4BMT - chains A and B; structure by X-ray diffraction, 2.10 A resolution.

Chain A (and B):
Molecule: Ribonucleoside-diphosphate reductase subunit beta
Source organism: Bacillus cereus
Notes: EC 1.17.4.1; chain B of this document is another copy of the same molecule, construct and numbering; everything in this record applies to it too
UniProt: Q81G55 (Q81G55_BACCR); residue numbers follow UniProt; this construct covers 1-322
Sequence (322 residues; row label = number of the first residue in the row):
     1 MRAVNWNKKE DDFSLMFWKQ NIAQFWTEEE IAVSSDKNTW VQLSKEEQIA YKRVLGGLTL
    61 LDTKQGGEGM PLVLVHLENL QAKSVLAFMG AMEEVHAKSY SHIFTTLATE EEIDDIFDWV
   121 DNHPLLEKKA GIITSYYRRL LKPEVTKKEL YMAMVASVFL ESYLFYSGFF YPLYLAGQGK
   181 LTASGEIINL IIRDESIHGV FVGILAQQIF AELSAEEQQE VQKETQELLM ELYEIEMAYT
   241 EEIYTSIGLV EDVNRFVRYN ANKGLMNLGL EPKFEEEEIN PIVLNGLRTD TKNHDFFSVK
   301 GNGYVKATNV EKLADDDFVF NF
Disordered / not traced: 288-322
Ion coordination: Fe2+ site 1: Asp-62, Glu-93, His-96, Glu-195; Fe2+ site 2: Glu-93, Glu-161, Glu-195, His-198

Interface between chain A and chain B:
Pairs across the interface (87):
  Met-1(A) / Leu-60(B)
  Met-1(A) / Lys-64(B)
  Met-1(A) / Asp-121(B)  hydrogen bond (backbone-side chain)
  Met-1(A) / Glu-127(B)  hydrogen bond (backbone-side chain)
  Met-1(A) / Ala-130(B)  hydrophobic
  Met-1(A) / Gly-131(B)
  Arg-2(A) / Leu-60(B)
  Arg-2(A) / Thr-63(B)
  Arg-2(A) / Asp-121(B)  hydrogen bond (backbone-side chain)
  Ala-3(A) / Thr-59(B)
  Ala-3(A) / Leu-60(B)
  Ala-3(A) / Thr-63(B)
  Ala-3(A) / Phe-117(B)
  Val-4(A) / Thr-59(B)
  Val-4(A) / Thr-63(B)  hydrogen bond (backbone-side chain)
  Val-4(A) / Ala-97(B)  hydrophobic
  Val-4(A) / Phe-117(B)
  Asn-5(A) / Ile-113(B)
  Asn-5(A) / Phe-117(B)
  Trp-6(A) / Lys-98(B)
  Trp-6(A) / Ser-101(B)  hydrogen bond (backbone-side chain)
  Asn-7(A) / Ser-101(B)
  Asn-7(A) / Thr-105(B)
  Lys-8(A) / Asp-114(B)  salt bridge
  Trp-18(A) / Glu-94(B)
  Trp-18(A) / Val-95(B)
  Trp-18(A) / Lys-98(B)
  Ile-22(A) / Thr-27(B)
  Phe-25(A) / Phe-25(B)  hydrophobic
  Thr-27(A) / Ile-22(B)
  Thr-59(A) / Ala-3(B)
  Thr-59(A) / Val-4(B)
  Leu-60(A) / Met-1(B)
  Leu-60(A) / Arg-2(B)
  Leu-60(A) / Ala-3(B)
  Thr-63(A) / Arg-2(B)
  Thr-63(A) / Ala-3(B)
  Thr-63(A) / Val-4(B)  hydrogen bond (side chain-backbone)
  Gly-66(A) / Leu-74(B)
  Gly-67(A) / Leu-74(B)
  Gly-67(A) / Val-75(B)
  Pro-71(A) / Pro-71(B)  hydrophobic
  Pro-71(A) / Leu-74(B)  hydrophobic
  Pro-71(A) / Val-75(B)  hydrophobic
  Leu-74(A) / Gly-66(B)
  Leu-74(A) / Gly-67(B)
  Leu-74(A) / Pro-71(B)  hydrophobic
  Val-75(A) / Gly-67(B)
  Lys-83(A) / Gly-67(B)
  Ser-84(A) / Glu-94(B)  hydrogen bond
  Ala-87(A) / Ala-91(B)
  Ala-87(A) / Glu-94(B)
  Phe-88(A) / Ala-91(B)  hydrophobic
  Ala-91(A) / Ala-87(B)
  Ala-91(A) / Phe-88(B)  hydrophobic
  Ala-91(A) / Ala-91(B)  hydrophobic
  Glu-94(A) / Trp-18(B)
  Glu-94(A) / Ser-84(B)  hydrogen bond
  Glu-94(A) / Ala-87(B)
  Val-95(A) / Trp-18(B)
  Ala-97(A) / Val-4(B)  hydrophobic
  Lys-98(A) / Trp-6(B)
  Lys-98(A) / Leu-15(B)
  Lys-98(A) / Trp-18(B)
  Ser-101(A) / Trp-6(B)  hydrogen bond (side chain-backbone)
  Ser-101(A) / Asn-7(B)
  Thr-105(A) / Asn-7(B)  hydrogen bond
  Ile-113(A) / Asn-5(B)
  Ile-113(A) / Asn-7(B)
  Asp-114(A) / Lys-8(B)
  Phe-117(A) / Ala-3(B)
  Phe-117(A) / Val-4(B)
  Phe-117(A) / Asn-5(B)
  Val-120(A) / Met-1(B)
  Val-120(A) / Ala-3(B)  hydrophobic
  Asp-121(A) / Met-1(B)  hydrogen bond (side chain-backbone)
  Asp-121(A) / Arg-2(B)  hydrogen bond (side chain-backbone)
  Glu-127(A) / Met-1(B)
  Ala-130(A) / Met-1(B)  hydrophobic
  Gly-131(A) / Met-1(B)
  Leu-140(A) / Leu-141(B)
  Leu-141(A) / Leu-141(B)
  Leu-141(A) / Lys-142(B)
  Leu-141(A) / Pro-143(B)
  Lys-142(A) / Leu-141(B)
  Pro-143(A) / Arg-138(B)
  Pro-143(A) / Leu-141(B)
Also at the interface, not in a pair above, chain A (52 interface residues in all): Leu-15, Lys-19, Gly-56, Lys-64, Leu-72, His-76, Leu-80, Met-92, Phe-104
Also at the interface, not in a pair above, chain B (54 interface residues in all): Glu-29, Gly-56, Leu-72, His-76, Leu-80, Lys-83, Gly-90, Met-92, Phe-104, Val-120, Leu-140

Overview:
The interface between chain A and chain B involves 52 residues on one side and 54 on the other, with 12
hydrogen bonds and 1 salt bridge. Polar contacts include Lys-8(A)/Asp-114(B), Met-1(A)/Asp-121(B) and
Met-1(A)/Glu-127(B). Asp-62(A), Glu-93(A), His-96(A) and Glu-195(A) coordinate Fe2+ site 1.
Chain A and chain B are both Ribonucleoside-diphosphate reductase subunit beta (Bacillus cereus); the
structure, Crystal Structure of Ribonucleotide Reductase di-iron NrdF from Bacillus cereus, was determined by
X-ray diffraction together with 4BMO, 4BMP, 4BMQ, 4BMR and 4BMU from the same study.
